PDB entry 3W7V | X-ray diffraction, 1.85 A resolution | chains A and B

== Chain A (and B) ==
Molecule: Acetyl xylan esterase
From: Geobacillus stearothermophilus
Notes: chain B of this document is another copy of the same molecule, construct and numbering; everything in this record applies to it too
Reference sequence: Q09LX1 (Q09LX1_GEOSE); residue numbers follow UniProt; this construct covers 1-219
Sequence (219 residues; numbered 1 to 219; the number before each row is that of its first residue):
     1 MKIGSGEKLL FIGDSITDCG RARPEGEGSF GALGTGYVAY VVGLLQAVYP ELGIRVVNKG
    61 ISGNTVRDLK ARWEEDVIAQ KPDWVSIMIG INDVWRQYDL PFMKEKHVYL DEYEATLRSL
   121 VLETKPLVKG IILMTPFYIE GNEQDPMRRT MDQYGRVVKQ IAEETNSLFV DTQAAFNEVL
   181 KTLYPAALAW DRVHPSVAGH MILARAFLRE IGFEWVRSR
UniProt features mapped onto this chain:
  - active site: S15 (Nucleophile), D191 (Charge relay system), H194 (Charge relay system)
  - site (Transition state stabilizer): G63, N92
  - mutagenesis: S15 (S15A: Loss of catalytic activity), Y184 (Y184F: Significant reduction in catalytic activity and modification of the quaternary structure as a homodimer; when associated with P-190), W190 (W190P: Significant reduction in catalytic activity and modification of the quaternary structure as a homodimer; when associated with F-184), D191 (D191A: Loss of catalytic activity), H194 (H194A: Loss of catalytic activity)

== Chain A / chain B interface ==
Residue-residue contacts (44):
  F30(A) - A186(B)
  F30(A) - S196(B)
  A39(A) - V197(B)
  Y40(A) - Y40(B)  hydrophobic
  Y40(A) - M201(B)  hydrophobic
  G43(A) - A198(B)
  G43(A) - M201(B)
  L44(A) - M201(B)  hydrophobic
  Q46(A) - L183(B)
  Q46(A) - A198(B)
  A47(A) - V179(B)
  A47(A) - I202(B)  hydrophobic
  V48(A) - R205(B)
  P50(A) - V179(B)  hydrophobic
  P50(A) - T182(B)
  E51(A) - T182(B)
  V179(A) - A47(B)
  T182(A) - P50(B)
  T182(A) - E51(B)
  L183(A) - Q46(B)
  S196(A) - F30(B)
  V197(A) - F30(B)  hydrophobic
  V197(A) - A39(B)
  A198(A) - F30(B)
  A198(A) - G43(B)
  A198(A) - Q46(B)
  M201(A) - Y40(B)  hydrophobic
  M201(A) - G43(B)
  M201(A) - L44(B)  hydrophobic
  M201(A) - M201(B)  hydrophobic
  I202(A) - A47(B)  hydrophobic
  R205(A) - V48(B)
  R205(A) - W215(B)  hydrogen bond (side chain-backbone)
  R205(A) - V216(B)
  R209(A) - W215(B)
  R209(A) - V216(B)
  F213(A) - W215(B)  hydrophobic
  W215(A) - R205(B)  hydrogen bond (backbone-side chain)
  W215(A) - L208(B)  hydrophobic
  W215(A) - R209(B)
  W215(A) - F213(B)  hydrophobic
  W215(A) - W215(B)  hydrophobic
  V216(A) - R205(B)
  V216(A) - R209(B)
Also at the interface, not in a pair above, chain A (24 interface residues in all): L208
Also at the interface, not in a pair above, chain B (28 interface residues in all): A187, L188, W190

== In short ==
24 residues of chain A face 28 of chain B across their interface; the contacts include 2 hydrogen bonds. Its
one hydrogen-bonded contact is R205(A)-W215(B). Curated annotation (UniProt) lists 3 active-site residues and
5 mutagenesis sites on chain A.
Chain A and chain B are both Acetyl xylan esterase (Geobacillus stearothermophilus); the structure, Crystal
Structure of Axe2, an Acetylxylan Esterase from Geobacillus stearothermophilus, was determined by X-ray
diffraction (same publication as 4JHL and 4JKO).
